PDB entry 5UIE | electron microscopy, 5.70 A resolution (low resolution: residue-level contacts below are approximate; hydrogen-bond / salt-bridge calls are withheld) | chains B and C of the 19 polymer chains in the assembly

== Chain B (and C) ==
Protein: Vacuolar protein sorting-associated protein 4
Source organism: Saccharomyces cerevisiae
Notes: chain C of this document is another copy of the same molecule, construct and numbering; everything in this record applies to it too
Reference sequence: P52917 (VPS4_YEAST); residues 1-437 here = UniProt positions 1-437
Sequence (437 residues; numbered 1 to 437; the number before each row is that of its first residue):
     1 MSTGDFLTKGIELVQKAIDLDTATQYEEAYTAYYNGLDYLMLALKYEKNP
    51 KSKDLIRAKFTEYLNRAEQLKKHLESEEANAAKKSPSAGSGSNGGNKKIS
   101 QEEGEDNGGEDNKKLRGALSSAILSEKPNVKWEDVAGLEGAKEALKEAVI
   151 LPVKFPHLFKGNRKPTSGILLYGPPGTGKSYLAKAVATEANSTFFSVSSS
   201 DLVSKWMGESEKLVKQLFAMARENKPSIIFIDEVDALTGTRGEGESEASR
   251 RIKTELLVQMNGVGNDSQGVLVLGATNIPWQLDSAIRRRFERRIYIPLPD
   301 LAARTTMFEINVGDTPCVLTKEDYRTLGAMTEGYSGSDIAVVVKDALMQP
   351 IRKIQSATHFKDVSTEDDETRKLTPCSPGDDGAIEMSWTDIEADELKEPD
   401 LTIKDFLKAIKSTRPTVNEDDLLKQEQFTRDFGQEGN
Unresolved in the structure: 1-118, 365-368, 434-437
Ligand contacts: ADP / beryllium trifluoride: Asp134, Val135, Ala136, Pro175, Gly176, Thr177, Gly178, Lys179, Ser180, Tyr181, Asp232, Asn277, Met307, Gly336, Ser337
Curated features (UniProtKB/Swiss-Prot):
  - binding site (ATP): Gly173 to Ser180
  - mutagenesis: Leu64 (L64D: Inhibits membrane protein sorting to the vacuole), Lys179 (K179A: No ATP hydrolysis. Missorting of vacuolar proteins), Gln216 (Q216A: Abolishes oligomerization), Glu233 (E233Q: Defective in ATP hydrolysis. Missorting of vacuolar proteins)
What the authors report for this chain:
  - binding site for beryllium trifluoride: Arg288, Arg289
  - mutagenesis - L151D (30 fold): decreased binding to Vacuolar protein sorting-associated protein VTA1

== Chain B / chain C interface ==
Residue-residue contacts (66; chain B residue first):
  Leu124(B) - Lys215(C)
  Glu126(B) - Val263(C)
  Glu126(B) - Gly264(C)
  Pro175(B) - Arg288(C)
  Gly176(B) - Arg288(C)
  Ser180(B) - Gly262(C)
  Lys184(B) - Gly262(C)
  Phe194(B) - Val263(C)
  Ser196(B) - Val263(C)
  Ser198(B) - Glu255(C)
  Ser199(B) - Glu211(C)
  Ser199(B) - Arg251(C)
  Ser200(B) - Glu211(C)
  Ser200(B) - Lys212(C)
  Ser200(B) - Lys215(C)
  Ser200(B) - Glu255(C)
  Val203(B) - Met207(C)
  Val203(B) - Lys212(C)
  Val203(B) - Arg251(C)
  Ser204(B) - Lys212(C)
  Lys205(B) - Glu209(C)
  Phe230(B) - Val263(C)
  Asp232(B) - Val258(C)
  Glu233(B) - Thr254(C)
  Glu233(B) - Leu257(C)
  Glu233(B) - Val258(C)
  Ala236(B) - Arg251(C)
  Ala236(B) - Thr254(C)
  Glu245(B) - Glu247(C)
  Glu245(B) - Arg251(C)
  Ala248(B) - Met207(C)
  Ala248(B) - Arg251(C)
  Ile278(B) - Thr240(C)
  Gln281(B) - Thr240(C)
  Gln281(B) - Gly242(C)
  Gln281(B) - Arg250(C)
  Val312(B) - Asn162(C)
  Gly313(B) - Asn162(C)
  Asp314(B) - Asn162(C)
  Thr315(B) - Asn162(C)
  Ser337(B) - Arg288(C)
  Val341(B) - Glu291(C)
  Lys344(B) - Lys164(C)
  Lys344(B) - Pro165(C)
  Lys344(B) - Thr166(C)
  Lys344(B) - Glu291(C)
  Leu347(B) - Asn162(C)
  Leu347(B) - Arg163(C)
  Met348(B) - Glu147(C)
  Met348(B) - Leu151(C)
  Met348(B) - Phe159(C)
  Ile351(B) - Leu151(C)
  Ile351(B) - Arg163(C)
  Arg352(B) - Glu147(C)
  Gln355(B) - Phe155(C)
  Trp388(B) - Lys154(C)
  Trp388(B) - Phe155(C)
  Thr389(B) - Lys154(C)
  Glu398(B) - Arg163(C)
  Ser412(B) - Arg292(C)
  Thr413(B) - Arg292(C)
  Arg414(B) - Asp431(C)
  Arg414(B) - Phe432(C)
  Pro415(B) - Phe432(C)
  Thr416(B) - Arg288(C)
  Thr416(B) - Phe432(C)
Interface residues without a listed pair, chain B (49 interface residues in all): Asp235, Asn277, Ile310, Asn311, Ser335, Asp394, Leu396
Interface residues without a listed pair, chain C (42 interface residues in all): Glu143, His157, Leu158, Gly208, Ser284, Ala285, Arg287, Arg289, Arg293, Gly433

== In short ==
Chain B and chain C form an interface of 49 and 42 residues respectively. Bound to chain B: ADP / beryllium
trifluoride. From the paper: a binding site for beryllium trifluoride at Arg288(B) and Arg289(B); L151D of
chain B reduces binding to Vacuolar protein sorting-associated protein VTA1.
Chain B and chain C are both Vacuolar protein sorting-associated protein 4 (Saccharomyces cerevisiae); the
structure, Vps4-Vta1 complex, was determined by electron microscopy.
